4AAF - chains B and E of the 4 polymer chains in the assembly; structure by X-ray diffraction, 2.50 A resolution.

# Chain B
Name: DNA endonuclease I-crei
Organism: Chlamydomonas reinhardtii
Notes: EC 3.1.-.-
UniProtKB: P05725 (DNE1_CHLRE); numbering as in UniProt (aligned over 2-153)
Sequence (152 residues; row label = number of the first residue in the row):
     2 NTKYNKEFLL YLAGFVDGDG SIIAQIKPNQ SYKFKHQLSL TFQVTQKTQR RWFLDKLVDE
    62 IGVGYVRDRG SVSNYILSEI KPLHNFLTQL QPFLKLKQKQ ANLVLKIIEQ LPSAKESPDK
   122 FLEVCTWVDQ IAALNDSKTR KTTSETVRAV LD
Differences from the reference sequence: engineered mutation Asn-75 (Asp in P05725)
Curated features (UniProtKB/Swiss-Prot):
  - region (Interaction with DNA): Gln-26 to Gln-38, Gln-44 to Gln-47, Arg-68 to Arg-70, Ser-138 to Thr-143
  - binding site (Mg(2+)): Gly-19, Asp-20
  - mutagenesis: Asp-20 (D20A/L/N: Loss of catalytic activity. Reduced affinity for DNA), Gln-26 (Q26A/C: Alters the specificity of the endonuclease), Tyr-33 (Y33C/H/R: Alters the specificity of the endonuclease), Gln-44 (Q44A/C/T/V/W: Alters the specificity of the endonuclease), Gln-47 (Q47A/E/M: Loss of catalytic activity; Q47N: Strongly reduced affinity for DNA. No effect on catalytic activity), Arg-68 (R68A: Loss of activity), Lys-98 (K98A: Strongly reduced affinity for DNA. Increased catalytic activity; K98R: Strongly reduced affinity for DNA. No effect on catalytic activity), Ser-138 (S138A: Reduced affinity for DNA. No effect on catalytic activity. Reduced cleavage; when associated with M-139), Lys-139 (K139M: Reduced affinity for DNA. No effect on catalytic activity. Reduced cleavage; when associated with A-138), Lys-142 (K142G: Reduced affinity for DNA. No effect on catalytic activity. Reduced cleavage; when associated with G-143), Thr-143 (T143G: Reduced affinity for DNA. No effect on catalytic activity. Reduced cleavage; when associated with G-142)

# Chain E
Molecule: 24-nt DNA strand
Sequence (24 nucleotides; each row starts with the number of its first residue):
   501 TCAAAACGTC TGCAGACGTT TTGA

# Interface between chain B and chain E
Residue-residue contacts - 23 pairs, chain B then chain E:
  Lys-28(B) / DA505(E)  base contact
  Lys-28(B) / DA506(E)  base contact
  Ser-32(B) / DT501(E)  sugar contact
  Ser-32(B) / DC502(E)  hydrogen bond to the base
  Tyr-33(B) / DC502(E)  base contact
  Tyr-33(B) / DA503(E)  hydrogen bond to the base
  Tyr-33(B) / DA504(E)  base contact
  Lys-34(B) / DT501(E)  sugar contact
  Lys-34(B) / DC502(E)  hydrogen bond to the phosphate
  Gln-38(B) / DA503(E)  base contact
  Gln-38(B) / DA504(E)  base contact
  Tyr-66(B) / DA505(E)  phosphate contact
  Arg-68(B) / DA505(E)  sugar contact
  Arg-68(B) / DA506(E)  salt bridge to the phosphate
  Arg-68(B) / DC507(E)  salt bridge to the phosphate
  Arg-70(B) / DC507(E)  base contact
  Arg-70(B) / DG508(E)  hydrogen bond to the base
  Ser-79(B) / DA505(E)  phosphate contact
  Glu-80(B) / DA504(E)  phosphate contact
  Ile-81(B) / DA504(E)  hydrogen bond to the phosphate
  Leu-112(B) / DA503(E)  phosphate contact
  Lys-116(B) / DC502(E)  phosphate contact
  Lys-116(B) / DA503(E)  salt bridge to the phosphate
Interface residues without a listed pair, chain B (15 interface residues in all): Phe-35, Lys-139
Interface residues without a listed pair, chain E (10 interface residues in all): DT509, DG512

# In short
The interface between chain B and chain E involves 15 residues on one side and 10 on the other; the contacts
include 5 hydrogen bonds and 3 salt bridges. Polar pairs include Ser-32(B)/DC502(E), Tyr-33(B)/DA503(E) and
Arg-70(B)/DG508(E).
Chain B is DNA endonuclease I-crei (Chlamydomonas reinhardtii) and chain E is a 24-nt DNA strand; the
structure, Crystal structure of the mutant D75N I-CreI in complex with an altered target (The four central
..., was determined by X-ray diffraction, deposited together with 4AAB, 4AAD, 4AAE and 4AAG.
